PDB entry 3A0O | X-ray diffraction, 2.11 A resolution | chain A

== Chain A ==
Protein: Oligo alginate lyase
Source organism: Agrobacterium tumefaciens
Notes: EC 4.2.2.-
UniProt: A9CEJ9 (A9CEJ9_AGRT5); residue numbers follow UniProt; this construct covers 1-776
Amino-acid sequence (776 residues; row label = number of the first residue in the row):
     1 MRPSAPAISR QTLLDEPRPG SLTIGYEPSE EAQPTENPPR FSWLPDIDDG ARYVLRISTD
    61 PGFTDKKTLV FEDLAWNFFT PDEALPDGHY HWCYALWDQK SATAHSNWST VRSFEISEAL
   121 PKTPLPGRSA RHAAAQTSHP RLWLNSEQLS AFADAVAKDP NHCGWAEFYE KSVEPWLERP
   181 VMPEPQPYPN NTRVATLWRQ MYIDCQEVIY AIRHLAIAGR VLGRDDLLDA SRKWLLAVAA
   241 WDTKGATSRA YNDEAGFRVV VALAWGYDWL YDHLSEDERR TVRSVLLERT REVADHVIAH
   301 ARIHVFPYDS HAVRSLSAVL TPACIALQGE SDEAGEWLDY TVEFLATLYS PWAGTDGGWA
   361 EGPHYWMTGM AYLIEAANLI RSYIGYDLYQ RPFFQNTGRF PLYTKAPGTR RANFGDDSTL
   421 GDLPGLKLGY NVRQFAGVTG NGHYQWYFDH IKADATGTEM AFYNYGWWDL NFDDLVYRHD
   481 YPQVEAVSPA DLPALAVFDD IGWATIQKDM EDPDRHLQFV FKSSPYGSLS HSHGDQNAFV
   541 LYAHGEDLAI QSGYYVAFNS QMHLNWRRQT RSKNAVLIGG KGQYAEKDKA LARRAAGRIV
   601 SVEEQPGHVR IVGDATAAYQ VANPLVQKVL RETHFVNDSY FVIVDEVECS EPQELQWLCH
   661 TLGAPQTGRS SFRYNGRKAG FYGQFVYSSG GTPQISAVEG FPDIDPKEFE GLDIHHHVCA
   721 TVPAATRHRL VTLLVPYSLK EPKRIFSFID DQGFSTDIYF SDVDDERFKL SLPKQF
Unresolved in the structure: 1-10, 775-776
Reported in the primary citation:
  - catalytic residues: Arg199, His311, Tyr365
  - catalytic residues: His531 (proposed by the authors, not directly observed)
  - mutagenesis - R199A, Y365F, W467A, H531A: decreased catalytic activity
  - mutagenesis - H311A: abolished catalytic activity

== In short ==
From the paper: catalytic residues Arg199, His311 and Tyr365 among others; R199A, Y365F and W467A, among
others, reduce catalytic activity; 5 substitutions were tested in all.
Chain A is Oligo alginate lyase (Agrobacterium tumefaciens); the structure, Crystal structure of alginate
lyase from Agrobacterium tumefaciens C58, was determined by X-ray diffraction, deposited together with 3AFL.
